4R20 - chain A; structure by X-ray diffraction, 2.86 A resolution.

Chain A:
Molecule: Cytochrome P450 family 17 polypeptide 2
Source organism: Danio rerio
UniProtKB: A7U483 (A7U483_DANRE); residue numbers follow UniProt; this construct covers 26-495
Sequence (486 residues; each row starts with the number of its first residue):
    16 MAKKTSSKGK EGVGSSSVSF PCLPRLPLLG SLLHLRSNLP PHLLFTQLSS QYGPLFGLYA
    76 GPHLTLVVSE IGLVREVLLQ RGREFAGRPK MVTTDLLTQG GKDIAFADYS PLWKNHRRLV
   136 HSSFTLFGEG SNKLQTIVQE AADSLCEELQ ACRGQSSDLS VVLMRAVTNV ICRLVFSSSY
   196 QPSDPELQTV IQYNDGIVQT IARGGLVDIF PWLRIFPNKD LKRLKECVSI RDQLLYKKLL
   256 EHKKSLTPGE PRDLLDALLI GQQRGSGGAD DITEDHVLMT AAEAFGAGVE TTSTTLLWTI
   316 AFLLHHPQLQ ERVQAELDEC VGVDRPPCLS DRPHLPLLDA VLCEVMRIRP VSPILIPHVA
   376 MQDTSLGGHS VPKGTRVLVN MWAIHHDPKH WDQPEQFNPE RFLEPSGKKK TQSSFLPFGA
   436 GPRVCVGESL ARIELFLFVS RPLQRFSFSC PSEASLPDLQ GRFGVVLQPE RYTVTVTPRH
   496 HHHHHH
Disordered / not traced: 16-54, 141-144, 195-197, 219-235, 258-261, 421-427, 496-501
Differences from the reference sequence: expression tag (16-25, 496-501)
Bound ions: Hg2+ site 1 near C242 (its only coordinating residue here); Hg2+ site 2 near C335 (its only coordinating residue here); heme Fe: C440 (together with Abiraterone); Hg2+ site 3: C465, P466, A469, S470
Residues lining bound ligands:
  - Abiraterone (AER): L112, A120, F121, N209, I212, V213, R246, E298, G301, A302, T306, V366, S367, I371, C440, V480, V481
  - heme (HEM): L93, R103, I119, A120, W128, R132, F139, E298, A299, A302, G303, T306, T307, T310, M361, V366, L370, I371, H373, M396, P432, F433, G434, A435, P437, R438, V439, C440, V441, G442, A446, L450

Summary:
Bound to chain A: heme and Abiraterone. C465, P466, A469 and S470 coordinate Hg2+ site 3.
Chain A is Cytochrome P450 family 17 polypeptide 2 (Danio rerio); the structure, Zebra fish cytochrome P450
17A2 with Abiraterone, was determined by X-ray diffraction together with 4R1Z and 4R21 from the same study.
